Entry 5H8J (X-ray diffraction, 2.19 A resolution); this record covers chains E and F of the 8 polymer chains in the assembly.

# Chain E (and F)
Name: N-carbamoylputrescine amidohydrolase
From: Medicago truncatula
Notes: chain F of this document is another copy of the same molecule, construct and numbering; everything in this record applies to it too
UniProt: G7ITU5 (G7ITU5_MEDTR); residues 1-301 here = UniProt positions 1-301
Sequence (304 residues; numbered -2 to 301; the number before each row is that of its first residue; numbers below 1 keep their minus sign (Ser-2 is residue -2)):
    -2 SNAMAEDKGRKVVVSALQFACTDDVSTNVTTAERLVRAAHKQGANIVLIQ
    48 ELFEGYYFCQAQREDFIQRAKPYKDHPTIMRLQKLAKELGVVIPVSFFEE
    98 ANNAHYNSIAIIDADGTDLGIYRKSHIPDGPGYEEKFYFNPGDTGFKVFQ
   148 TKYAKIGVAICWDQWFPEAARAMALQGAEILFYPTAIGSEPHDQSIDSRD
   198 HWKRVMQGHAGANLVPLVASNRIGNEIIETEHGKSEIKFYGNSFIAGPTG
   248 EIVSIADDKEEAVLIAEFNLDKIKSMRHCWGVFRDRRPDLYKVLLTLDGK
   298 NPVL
Not modelled in the structure: -2 to 4 (chain F: -2 to 3)
Construct notes: expression tag (-2 to 0)
Residues lining bound ligands: pentane-1,5-diamine (N2P): Glu48, Tyr54, Lys121, Pro125, Tyr130, Glu132, Cys158, Trp159, Ala183, Ile184, Glu187
From the paper describing this entry:
  - binding site for pentane-1,5-diamine: Glu187
  - allosteric site: Asp194, His198, Glu248 (from molecular simulation)

# Interface between chain E and chain F
Pairs across the interface (125):
  Ser122(E) with Arg284(F), hydrogen bond (backbone-side chain); Leu287(F)
  His123(E) with Asp282(F); Arg284(F); Tyr288(F), hydrogen bond
  Ile124(E) with Asp282(F)
  Asp126(E) with Arg281(F)
  Lys133(E) with Arg281(F); Asp282(F), salt bridge
  Pro138(E) with Arg284(F)
  Gly139(E) with Arg284(F), hydrogen bond (backbone-side chain); Leu287(F)
  Gly142(E) with Leu287(F)
  Phe143(E) with Leu287(F); Tyr288(F), hydrophobic
  Trp159(E) with Trp277(F); Val279(F), hydrophobic; Asp282(F), hydrogen bond
  Trp162(E) with Ala209(F); Trp277(F)
  Phe163(E) with Arg168(F); Val279(F); Asp282(F); Arg283(F)
  Pro164(E) with Pro164(F), hydrophobic; Arg168(F); Ala209(F), hydrophobic
  Glu165(E) with Arg168(F), salt bridge; Arg283(F), salt bridge; Tyr288(F); Leu291(F)
  Arg168(E) with Phe163(F); Pro164(F); Glu165(F), salt bridge; Leu291(F)
  Ala169(E) with Val290(F), hydrophobic; Leu291(F)
  Leu172(E) with Val290(F); Leu294(F); Asp295(F); Gly296(F)
  Gln173(E) with Val290(F); Gly296(F)
  Glu187(E) with Trp277(F)
  Ser195(E) with Trp277(F)
  His198(E) with Gly208(F), hydrogen bond (side chain-backbone); Leu211(F); Thr246(F)
  Arg201(E) with Gln204(F); Gly205(F); Thr246(F), hydrogen bond (side chain-backbone); Gly247(F); Glu248(F)
  Val202(E) with Gly208(F); Ala209(F)
  Gln204(E) with Arg201(F)
  Gly205(E) with Arg201(F)
  Gly208(E) with His198(F), hydrogen bond (backbone-side chain); Val202(F)
  Ala209(E) with Trp162(F); Pro164(F), hydrophobic; Val202(F)
  Thr246(E) with His198(F); Arg201(F), hydrogen bond (backbone-side chain)
  Gly247(E) with Arg201(F)
  Glu248(E) with Arg201(F)
  Trp277(E) with Trp159(F); Trp162(F); Glu187(F); Ser195(F)
  Val279(E) with Phe163(F)
  Arg281(E) with Asp126(F); Lys133(F)
  Asp282(E) with His123(F); Ile124(F); Pro125(F); Lys133(F), salt bridge; Trp159(F), hydrogen bond; Phe163(F)
  Arg283(E) with Phe163(F); Glu165(F), salt bridge; Leu291(F), hydrogen bond (side chain-backbone); Thr293(F), hydrogen bond (side chain-backbone); Leu294(F)
  Arg284(E) with Ser122(F), hydrogen bond (side chain-backbone); His123(F); Pro138(F); Gly139(F), hydrogen bond (side chain-backbone)
  Pro285(E) with Leu291(F); Leu292(F); Thr293(F); Leu294(F); Val300(F), hydrophobic
  Asp286(E) with Val300(F)
  Leu287(E) with Ser122(F); Gly139(F); Gly142(F); Phe143(F)
  Tyr288(E) with His123(F), hydrogen bond; Phe143(F), hydrophobic; Glu165(F); Leu291(F); Leu292(F)
  Val290(E) with Ala169(F), hydrophobic; Leu172(F)
  Leu291(E) with Glu165(F); Arg168(F); Ala169(F); Leu172(F), hydrophobic; Arg283(F), hydrogen bond (backbone-side chain); Pro285(F); Tyr288(F); Leu291(F), hydrophobic
  Leu292(E) with Pro285(F); Tyr288(F); Leu292(F), hydrophobic
  Thr293(E) with Arg283(F), hydrogen bond (backbone-side chain)
  Leu294(E) with Leu172(F); Arg283(F); Pro285(F)
  Asp295(E) with Leu172(F)
  Gly296(E) with Leu172(F); Gln173(F)
  Val300(E) with Pro285(F), hydrophobic; Asp286(F)
Interface residues without a listed pair, chain E (54 interface residues in all): Pro125, Leu211, Pro245, Gly278, Phe280, Lys289
Interface residues without a listed pair, chain F (54 interface residues in all): Pro245, Gly278, Phe280, Lys289

# Overview
Chain E and chain F each contribute 54 residues to their interface; the contacts include 16 hydrogen bonds and
6 salt bridges. Polar contacts include Lys133(E)-Asp282(F), Glu165(E)-Arg168(F) and Glu165(E)-Arg283(F).
Ligands of chain E: pentane-1,5-diamine. From the paper: a binding site for pentane-1,5-diamine at Glu187(E);
an allosteric site at Asp194(E), His198(E) and Glu248(E).
Both chains are N-carbamoylputrescine amidohydrolase (Medicago truncatula). Entry 5H8J (Crystal structure of
Medicago truncatula N-carbamoylputrescine amidohydrolase (MtCPA) in complex with cadaverine) was determined by
X-ray diffraction together with 5H8I, 5H8K and 5H8L from the same study.
